2ZYA - chains A and B; structure by X-ray diffraction, 1.60 A resolution.

Chain A (and B):
Molecule: 6-phosphogluconate dehydrogenase, decarboxylating
From: Escherichia coli
Notes: EC 1.1.1.44; chain B of this document is another copy of the same molecule, construct and numbering; everything in this record applies to it too
UniProtKB: P00350 (6PGD_ECOLI); numbering as in UniProt (aligned over 1-468)
Sequence (480 residues; each row starts with the number of its first residue; numbers below 1 keep their minus sign (Met-11 is residue -11)):
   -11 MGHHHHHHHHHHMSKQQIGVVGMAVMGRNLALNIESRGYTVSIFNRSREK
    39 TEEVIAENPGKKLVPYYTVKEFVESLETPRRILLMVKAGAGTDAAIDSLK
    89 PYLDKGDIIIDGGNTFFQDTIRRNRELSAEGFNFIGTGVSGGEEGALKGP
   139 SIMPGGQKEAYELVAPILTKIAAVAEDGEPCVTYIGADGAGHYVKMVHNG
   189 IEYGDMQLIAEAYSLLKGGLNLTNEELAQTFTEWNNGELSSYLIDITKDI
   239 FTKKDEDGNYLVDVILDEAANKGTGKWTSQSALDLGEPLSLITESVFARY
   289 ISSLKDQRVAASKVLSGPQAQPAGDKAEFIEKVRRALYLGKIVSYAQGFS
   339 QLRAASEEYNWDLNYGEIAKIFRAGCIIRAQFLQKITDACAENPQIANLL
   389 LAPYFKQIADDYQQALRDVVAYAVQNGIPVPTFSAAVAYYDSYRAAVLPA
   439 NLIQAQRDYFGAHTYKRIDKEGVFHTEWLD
Disordered / not traced: -11 to 1, 467-468 (chain B: -11 to 1, 468)
Construct notes: expression tag (-11 to 0); engineered mutation Cys378 (Tyr in P00350)
UniProt features mapped onto this chain:
  - active site: Lys183 (Proton acceptor), Glu190 (Proton donor)
  - binding site (NADP(+)): Gly10 to Gly15, Asn33 to Ser35, Val74 to Ala76, Asn102
  - binding site (substrate): Asn102, Ser128 to Gly130, His186, Asn187, Tyr191, Lys260, Arg287, Arg445, His451
  - natural variant: Ser2 (S2L: In strain: ECOR 70), Phe32 (F32Y: In strain: ECOR 70), Thr39 (T39Q: In strain: O7:K1 / VW187), Val52 (V52D: In strain: ECOR 10), Tyr55 (Y55F: In strain: ECOR 10), Asn102 (N102K: In strain: ECOR 65), Ala117 (A117S: In strain: ECOR 70), Ile123 to Thr125 (sequence variant, change not given here; In strain: O7:K1 / VW187), Val170 (V170F: In strain: ECOR 10), Ala175 (A175S: In strain: ECOR 45), Asn209 (N209S: In strain: ECOR 68), Thr211 (T211S: In strain: ECOR 10 and ECOR 69), 10 further natural variant entries in UniProt
Residues lining bound ligands:
  - 6-phosphogluconic acid (6PG), molecule 1: Asn102, Val127, Ser128, Gly129, Gly130, Lys183, His186, Asn187, Glu190, Tyr191, Ala258, Asn259, Lys260, Gly261, Thr262, Arg287, Ile365
  - 6-phosphogluconic acid (6PG), molecule 2: Arg445, Phe448, Gly449, His451

How chain A and chain B interact:
Contacting residue pairs (252; chain A residue first):
  Gly130(A) - Phe448(B)
  Glu190(A) - Phe448(B)
  Met194(A) - Ile441(B)  hydrophobic
  Met194(A) - Gln444(B)
  Met194(A) - Arg445(B)
  Met194(A) - Phe448(B)  hydrophobic
  Gln195(A) - Ile441(B)
  Ile197(A) - Leu440(B)  hydrophobic
  Ile197(A) - Gln444(B)
  Ala198(A) - Pro437(B)
  Tyr201(A) - Pro437(B)  hydrophobic
  Tyr201(A) - Asn439(B)  hydrogen bond
  Tyr201(A) - Leu440(B)  hydrophobic
  Ser202(A) - Pro437(B)
  Tyr230(A) - Tyr447(B)
  Tyr230(A) - Phe448(B)
  Leu231(A) - Phe448(B)  hydrophobic
  Ile234(A) - Tyr447(B)  hydrophobic
  Ile234(A) - Phe448(B)  hydrophobic
  Thr235(A) - Gln444(B)  hydrogen bond
  Asp237(A) - Tyr447(B)  hydrogen bond
  Asp237(A) - Leu467(B)
  Ile238(A) - Leu440(B)  hydrophobic
  Ile238(A) - Ala443(B)
  Ile238(A) - Gln444(B)
  Ile238(A) - Trp466(B)  hydrophobic
  Phe239(A) - Leu440(B)  hydrophobic
  Lys241(A) - Thr464(B)
  Lys241(A) - Glu465(B)  hydrogen bond (side chain-backbone)
  Lys241(A) - Trp466(B)
  Asp243(A) - Arg455(B)  salt bridge
  Leu249(A) - Tyr453(B)
  Leu249(A) - Arg455(B)
  Leu249(A) - Thr464(B)
  Leu249(A) - Trp466(B)  hydrophobic
  Val250(A) - Asn439(B)  hydrogen bond (backbone-side chain)
  Asp251(A) - Ile456(B)
  Val252(A) - Arg455(B)
  Val252(A) - Ile456(B)  hydrogen bond (backbone-backbone)
  Ile253(A) - Asn439(B)
  Ile253(A) - Gln442(B)
  Ile253(A) - Ala443(B)  hydrophobic
  Ile253(A) - Tyr453(B)  hydrophobic
  Ile253(A) - Lys454(B)
  Ile253(A) - Trp466(B)  hydrophobic
  Leu254(A) - Gln442(B)
  Leu254(A) - Lys454(B)  hydrogen bond (backbone-backbone)
  Asp255(A) - Ala434(B)
  Asp255(A) - Val435(B)
  Asp255(A) - Leu436(B)  hydrogen bond (side chain-backbone)
  Asp255(A) - Ala438(B)
  Asp255(A) - Asn439(B)
  Glu256(A) - Gln442(B)
  Ala257(A) - Ala438(B)  hydrophobic
  Ala257(A) - Ile441(B)  hydrophobic
  Ala257(A) - Gln442(B)
  Ala258(A) - Gln442(B)  hydrogen bond (backbone-side chain)
  Ala258(A) - Arg445(B)
  Lys260(A) - His451(B)
  Lys264(A) - Leu271(B)
  Lys264(A) - Asp272(B)  salt bridge
  Ser267(A) - Leu271(B)
  Gln268(A) - Gln268(B)
  Gln268(A) - Leu271(B)
  Gln268(A) - Asp272(B)
  Ala270(A) - Tyr288(B)
  Leu271(A) - Lys264(B)
  Leu271(A) - Ser267(B)
  Leu271(A) - Gln268(B)
  Leu271(A) - Leu271(B)  hydrophobic
  Leu271(A) - Val284(B)  hydrophobic
  Leu271(A) - Phe285(B)  hydrophobic
  Leu271(A) - Tyr288(B)  hydrogen bond (backbone-side chain)
  Asp272(A) - Lys264(B)  salt bridge
  Asp272(A) - Gln268(B)
  Gly274(A) - Tyr288(B)
  Glu275(A) - Phe285(B)
  Glu275(A) - Tyr288(B)
  Pro276(A) - Phe285(B)  hydrophobic
  Leu277(A) - Phe285(B)
  Ser278(A) - Glu282(B)
  Ser278(A) - Phe285(B)
  Thr281(A) - Thr281(B)
  Thr281(A) - Phe285(B)
  Glu282(A) - Ser278(B)
  Glu282(A) - Glu282(B)
  Val284(A) - Leu271(B)  hydrophobic
  Phe285(A) - Leu271(B)  hydrophobic
  Phe285(A) - Glu275(B)
  Phe285(A) - Pro276(B)
  Phe285(A) - Leu277(B)
  Phe285(A) - Ser278(B)
  Phe285(A) - Thr281(B)
  Arg287(A) - Arg445(B)
  Tyr288(A) - Ala270(B)
  Tyr288(A) - Leu271(B)  hydrogen bond (side chain-backbone)
  Tyr288(A) - Gly274(B)
  Tyr288(A) - Glu275(B)
  Ile289(A) - Tyr427(B)  hydrophobic
  Ile289(A) - Ser430(B)
  Ile289(A) - Tyr431(B)
  Ser290(A) - Ala438(B)
  Leu292(A) - Pro276(B)
  Gln295(A) - Tyr431(B)  hydrogen bond
  Arg296(A) - Ser430(B)
  Arg296(A) - Tyr431(B)
  Arg296(A) - Ala433(B)  hydrogen bond (side chain-backbone)
  Arg296(A) - Ala434(B)  hydrogen bond (side chain-backbone)
  Arg296(A) - Val435(B)
  Arg296(A) - Leu436(B)
  Ala299(A) - Tyr431(B)
  Ser300(A) - Arg432(B)
  Ser300(A) - Ala434(B)
  Val302(A) - Lys394(B)  hydrogen bond (backbone-side chain)
  Leu303(A) - Leu388(B)
  Leu303(A) - Lys394(B)
  Leu303(A) - Tyr428(B)
  Leu303(A) - Arg432(B)
  Ser304(A) - Lys394(B)
  Ser304(A) - Asp398(B)  hydrogen bond
  Ser304(A) - Gln401(B)
  Ser304(A) - Tyr428(B)  hydrogen bond (backbone-side chain)
  Ser304(A) - Arg432(B)
  Gly305(A) - Gln401(B)
  Gly305(A) - Arg432(B)
  Pro306(A) - Gln401(B)
  Pro306(A) - Arg405(B)
  Pro306(A) - Arg432(B)
  Ile365(A) - Phe448(B)  hydrophobic
  Leu388(A) - Leu303(B)
  Leu389(A) - Val302(B)  hydrophobic
  Lys394(A) - Val302(B)
  Lys394(A) - Leu303(B)
  Asp398(A) - Ser304(B)  hydrogen bond
  Gln401(A) - Ser304(B)  hydrogen bond
  Gln401(A) - Gly305(B)
  Gln401(A) - Pro306(B)
  Gln402(A) - Gln413(B)  hydrogen bond
  Arg405(A) - Pro306(B)
  Arg405(A) - Val412(B)  hydrogen bond (side chain-backbone)
  Arg405(A) - Gln413(B)
  Arg405(A) - Gly415(B)
  Asp406(A) - Gln413(B)  hydrogen bond
  Val408(A) - Val412(B)  hydrophobic
  Ala409(A) - Ala409(B)  hydrophobic
  Ala409(A) - Gln413(B)
  Val412(A) - Arg405(B)  hydrogen bond (backbone-side chain)
  Gln413(A) - Gln402(B)
  Gln413(A) - Arg405(B)
  Gln413(A) - Asp406(B)
  Gln413(A) - Ala409(B)
  Gly415(A) - Arg405(B)
  Gly415(A) - Asp429(B)
  Gly415(A) - Arg432(B)  hydrogen bond (backbone-side chain)
  Pro417(A) - Ala426(B)
  Pro417(A) - Asp429(B)
  Pro417(A) - Ser430(B)
  Pro419(A) - Ala426(B)  hydrophobic
  Ser422(A) - Ser422(B)
  Ala426(A) - Pro417(B)
  Ala426(A) - Pro419(B)  hydrophobic
  Tyr427(A) - Ile289(B)  hydrophobic
  Tyr428(A) - Leu303(B)
  Tyr428(A) - Ser304(B)  hydrogen bond (side chain-backbone)
  Asp429(A) - Gly415(B)
  Asp429(A) - Pro417(B)
  Ser430(A) - Ile289(B)
  Ser430(A) - Arg296(B)
  Ser430(A) - Pro417(B)
  Tyr431(A) - Ile289(B)
  Tyr431(A) - Gln295(B)  hydrogen bond
  Tyr431(A) - Arg296(B)
  Tyr431(A) - Ala299(B)
  Arg432(A) - Ser300(B)
  Arg432(A) - Leu303(B)
  Arg432(A) - Ser304(B)
  Arg432(A) - Gly305(B)
  Arg432(A) - Pro306(B)
  Arg432(A) - Gly415(B)  hydrogen bond (side chain-backbone)
  Ala433(A) - Arg296(B)  hydrogen bond (backbone-side chain)
  Ala434(A) - Asp255(B)
  Ala434(A) - Lys293(B)  hydrogen bond (backbone-side chain)
  Ala434(A) - Arg296(B)  hydrogen bond (backbone-side chain)
  Ala434(A) - Ser300(B)
  Val435(A) - Asp255(B)
  Val435(A) - Arg296(B)
  Leu436(A) - Asp255(B)  hydrogen bond (backbone-side chain)
  Leu436(A) - Arg296(B)
  Pro437(A) - Ala198(B)
  Pro437(A) - Tyr201(B)  hydrophobic
  Pro437(A) - Ser202(B)
  Ala438(A) - Asp255(B)
  Ala438(A) - Ala257(B)
  Ala438(A) - Ser290(B)
  Asn439(A) - Tyr201(B)  hydrogen bond
  Asn439(A) - Val250(B)  hydrogen bond (side chain-backbone)
  Asn439(A) - Ile253(B)
  Asn439(A) - Asp255(B)
  Leu440(A) - Ile197(B)  hydrophobic
  Leu440(A) - Tyr201(B)  hydrophobic
  Leu440(A) - Ile238(B)  hydrophobic
  Leu440(A) - Phe239(B)  hydrophobic
  Ile441(A) - Met194(B)
  Ile441(A) - Gln195(B)
  Ile441(A) - Ala257(B)  hydrophobic
  Ile441(A) - Arg287(B)
  Gln442(A) - Ile253(B)
  Gln442(A) - Leu254(B)
  Gln442(A) - Glu256(B)  hydrogen bond (side chain-backbone)
  Gln442(A) - Ala257(B)
  Gln442(A) - Ala258(B)  hydrogen bond (side chain-backbone)
  Ala443(A) - Ile238(B)  hydrophobic
  Ala443(A) - Ile253(B)  hydrophobic
  Gln444(A) - Met194(B)
  Gln444(A) - Ile197(B)
  Gln444(A) - Ile234(B)
  Gln444(A) - Thr235(B)  hydrogen bond
  Gln444(A) - Ile238(B)
  Arg445(A) - Met194(B)
  Arg445(A) - Ala258(B)
  Arg445(A) - Arg287(B)
  Tyr447(A) - Tyr230(B)
  Tyr447(A) - Ile234(B)  hydrophobic
  Tyr447(A) - Asp237(B)  hydrogen bond
  Tyr447(A) - Ile238(B)  hydrophobic
  Phe448(A) - Gly130(B)
  Phe448(A) - Glu131(B)  hydrogen bond (backbone-backbone)
  Phe448(A) - Glu190(B)
  Phe448(A) - Met194(B)  hydrophobic
  Phe448(A) - Tyr230(B)
  Phe448(A) - Ile234(B)  hydrophobic
  Phe448(A) - Ile365(B)  hydrophobic
  Ala450(A) - Glu131(B)
  His451(A) - Lys260(B)
  Tyr453(A) - Leu249(B)
  Tyr453(A) - Ile253(B)  hydrophobic
  Lys454(A) - Ile253(B)
  Lys454(A) - Leu254(B)  hydrogen bond (backbone-backbone)
  Arg455(A) - Asp243(B)  salt bridge
  Arg455(A) - Asn247(B)
  Arg455(A) - Leu249(B)
  Arg455(A) - Val252(B)
  Ile456(A) - Asp251(B)
  Ile456(A) - Val252(B)  hydrogen bond (backbone-backbone)
  Ile456(A) - Leu254(B)  hydrophobic
  Asp457(A) - Val252(B)
  Thr464(A) - Lys241(B)
  Thr464(A) - Leu249(B)
  Glu465(A) - Lys241(B)
  Trp466(A) - Ile238(B)  hydrophobic
  Trp466(A) - Lys241(B)
  Trp466(A) - Leu249(B)  hydrophobic
Other interface residues (no listed pair), chain A (115 interface residues in all): Glu131, Asn259, Val297, Ala385, Asn386, Ile416, Val418, Val425, Gly449
Other interface residues (no listed pair), chain B (116 interface residues in all): Val13, Leu231, Asn259, Leu292, Val297, Ala385, Leu389, Val408, Ile416, Val425, Ala450, Asp457

Summary:
Chain A and chain B form an interface of 115 and 116 residues respectively, with 40 hydrogen bonds and 4 salt
bridges. Among the polar pairs are Asp243(A)-Arg455(B), Lys264(A)-Asp272(B) and Tyr201(A)-Asn439(B). Chain A
binds 6-phosphogluconic acid.
Both chains are 6-phosphogluconate dehydrogenase, decarboxylating (Escherichia coli). Entry 2ZYA (Dimeric
6-phosphogluconate dehydrogenase complexed with 6-phosphogluconate) was determined by X-ray diffraction
together with 2ZYD, 2ZYG and 3FWN from the same study.
